6EF1 - chains K and L of the 14 polymer chains in the assembly; structure by electron microscopy, 4.73 A resolution (low resolution: residue-level contacts below are approximate; hydrogen-bond / salt-bridge calls are withheld).

# Chain K
Name: 26S proteasome regulatory subunit 6B homolog
Source organism: Saccharomyces cerevisiae (strain ATCC 204508 / S288c)
UniProt: P33298 (PRS6B_YEAST); numbering as in UniProt (aligned over 153-428)
Sequence (276 residues; numbered 153 to 428; the number before each row is that of its first residue):
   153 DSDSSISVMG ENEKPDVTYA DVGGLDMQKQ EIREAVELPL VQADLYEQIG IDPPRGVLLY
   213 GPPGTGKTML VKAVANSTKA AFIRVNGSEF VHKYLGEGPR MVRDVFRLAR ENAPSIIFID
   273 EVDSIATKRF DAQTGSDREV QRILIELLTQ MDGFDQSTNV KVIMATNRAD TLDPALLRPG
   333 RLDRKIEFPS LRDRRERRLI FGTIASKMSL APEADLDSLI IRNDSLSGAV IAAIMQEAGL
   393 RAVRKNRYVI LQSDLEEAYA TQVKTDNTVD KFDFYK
Residues lining bound ligands: ATP (adenosine-5'-triphosphate): Asp173, Val174, Gly175, Pro214, Pro215, Gly216, Thr217, Gly218, Lys219, Thr220, Met221, Thr318, Ile352, Gly380, Ala381

# Chain L
Name: 26S proteasome subunit RPT4
Source organism: Saccharomyces cerevisiae (strain ATCC 204508 / S288c)
UniProt: P53549 (PRS10_YEAST); residue numbers follow UniProt; this construct covers 166-436
Sequence (271 residues; each row starts with the number of its first residue):
   166 LVYNMTSFEQ GEITFDGIGG LTEQIRELRE VIELPLKNPE IFQRVGIKPP KGVLLYGPPG
   226 TGKTLLAKAV AATIGANFIF SPASGIVDKY IGESARIIRE MFAYAKEHEP CIIFMDEVDA
   286 IGGRRFSEGT SADREIQRTL MELLTQMDGF DNLGQTKIIM ATNRPDTLDP ALLRPGRLDR
   346 KVEIPLPNEA GRLEIFKIHT AKVKKTGEFD FEAAVKMSDG FNGADIRNCA TEAGFFAIRD
   406 DRDHINPDDL MKAVRKVAEV KKLEGTIEYQ K
Unresolved in the structure: 287-293
Residues lining bound ligands: ADP (adenosine-5'-diphosphate): Ile183, Gly185, Pro224, Gly225, Thr226, Gly227, Lys228, Thr229, Leu230, Ile360, Ile363, His364, Gly388, Ala389, Arg392

# How chain K and chain L interact
Pairs across the interface (31):
  Pro167(K) with Phe315(L)
  Thr220(K) with Gly314(L)
  Phe234(K) with Phe315(L)
  Arg236(K) with Phe315(L)
  Asn238(K) with Arg264(L)
  Ser240(K) with Arg264(L); Glu300(L)
  Glu241(K) with Arg264(L)
  Val243(K) with Gly257(L); Glu300(L)
  His244(K) with Gly257(L)
  Lys245(K) with Tyr255(L); Gly257(L); Glu258(L); Arg261(L)
  Tyr246(K) with Tyr255(L)
  Phe270(K) with Phe315(L)
  Ser276(K) with Arg299(L); Arg303(L)
  Asp289(K) with Ser296(L)
  Glu291(K) with Ile256(L)
  Lys359(K) with Val210(L); Gly211(L)
  Met360(K) with Val210(L)
  Ala385(K) with Gly341(L)
  Glu389(K) with Asp344(L)
  Val395(K) with Ile206(L)
  Arg396(K) with Arg191(L); Glu195(L)
  Tyr400(K) with Arg209(L)
  Val401(K) with Arg209(L)
Also at the interface, not in a pair above, chain K (28 interface residues in all): Lys224, Ser288, Val292, Ser361, Arg399
Also at the interface, not in a pair above, chain L (22 interface residues in all): Glu188, Glu307

# Summary
28 residues of chain K face 22 of chain L across their interface. Chain K binds ATP. Bound to chain L: ADP.
Here chain K is 26S proteasome regulatory subunit 6B homolog and chain L is 26S proteasome subunit RPT4, both
from Saccharomyces cerevisiae (strain ATCC 204508 / S288c). Entry 6EF1 (Yeast 26S proteasome bound to
ubiquitinated substrate (5D motor state)) was determined by electron microscopy together with 6EF0 and 6EF2
from the same study.
